7TJF - chains E and H of the 8 polymer chains in the assembly; structure by electron microscopy, 2.60 A resolution.

== Chain E ==
Protein: Origin recognition complex subunit 5
From: Saccharomyces cerevisiae
UniProtKB: P50874 (ORC5_YEAST); numbering as in UniProt (aligned over 1-479)
Sequence (479 residues; each row starts with the number of its first residue):
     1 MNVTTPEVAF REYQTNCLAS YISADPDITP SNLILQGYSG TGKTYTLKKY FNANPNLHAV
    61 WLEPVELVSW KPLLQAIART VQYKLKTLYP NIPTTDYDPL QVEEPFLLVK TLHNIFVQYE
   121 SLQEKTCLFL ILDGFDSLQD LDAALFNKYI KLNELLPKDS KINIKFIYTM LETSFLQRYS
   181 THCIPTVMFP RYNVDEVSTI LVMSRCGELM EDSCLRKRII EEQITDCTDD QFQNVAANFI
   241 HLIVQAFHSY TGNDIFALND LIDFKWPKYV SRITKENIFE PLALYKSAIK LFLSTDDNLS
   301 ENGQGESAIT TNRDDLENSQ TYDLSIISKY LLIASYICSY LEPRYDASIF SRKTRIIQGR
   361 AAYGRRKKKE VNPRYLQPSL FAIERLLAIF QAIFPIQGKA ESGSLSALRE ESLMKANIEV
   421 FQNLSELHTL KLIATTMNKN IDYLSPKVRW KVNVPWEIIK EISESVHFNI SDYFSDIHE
Unresolved in the structure: 1, 223-229, 301-322, 397-404, 479
Ion coordination: Mg2+: Thr44 (together with ATP)
Residues lining bound ligands:
  - ATP (adenosine-5'-triphosphate), molecule 1: Val8, Ala9, Phe10, Arg11, Tyr38, Ser39, Gly40, Thr41, Gly42, Lys43, Thr44, Tyr45, Leu171, Tyr192, Ile200, Met203, Ile255, Phe256
  - ATP, molecule 2: Lys151, Glu154, His182
Curated features (UniProtKB/Swiss-Prot):
  - binding site (ATP): Gly37 to Thr44

== Chain H ==
Molecule: DNA, 84 bp ARS1
Sequence (84 nucleotides; each row starts with the number of its first residue):
     1 TTTGTGCACT TGCCTGCAGG CCTTTTGAAA AGCAAGCATA AAAGATCTAA ACATAAAATC
    61 TGTAAAATAA CAAGATGTAA AGAT
Unresolved in the structure: 1-23, 65-84

== Chain E / chain H interface ==
Contacting residue pairs (18):
  Tyr345(E) - DG32(H)  phosphate contact
  Tyr345(E) - DC33(H)  hydrogen bond to the phosphate
  Arg360(E) - DA30(H)  sugar contact
  Arg360(E) - DA31(H)  phosphate contact
  Ala361(E) - DA31(H)  sugar contact
  Ala362(E) - DG32(H)  phosphate contact
  Tyr363(E) - DA30(H)  hydrogen bond to the base
  Tyr363(E) - DA31(H)  hydrogen bond to the phosphate
  Tyr363(E) - DG32(H)  hydrogen bond to the phosphate
  Gly364(E) - DG32(H)  hydrogen bond to the phosphate
  Arg365(E) - DC33(H)  phosphate contact
  Arg366(E) - DA31(H)  base contact
  Arg366(E) - DG32(H)  hydrogen bond to the sugar
  Arg366(E) - DC33(H)  hydrogen bond to the phosphate
  Thr436(E) - DA42(H)  phosphate contact
  Thr436(E) - DA43(H)  phosphate contact
  Lys447(E) - DA41(H)  phosphate contact
  Arg449(E) - DA42(H)  salt bridge to the phosphate
Also at the interface, not in a pair above, chain E (15 interface residues in all): Arg344, Lys367, Leu380, Lys451
Also at the interface, not in a pair above, chain H (8 interface residues in all): DA29

== In short ==
15 residues of chain E face 8 of chain H across their interface, with 7 hydrogen bonds and 1 salt bridge.
Polar pairs include Tyr363(E)-DA30(H), Arg366(E)-DG32(H) and Tyr345(E)-DC33(H). Chain E binds ATP. Curated
annotation (UniProt) lists 8 ATP-binding residues on chain E.
Here chain E is Origin recognition complex subunit 5 (Saccharomyces cerevisiae) and chain H is DNA, 84 bp
ARS1. Entry 7TJF (S. cerevisiae ORC bound to 84 bp ARS1 DNA) was determined by electron microscopy, deposited
together with 7TJH, 7TJI, 7TJJ and 7TJK.
